6W20 - chains M and T of the 21 polymer chains in the assembly; structure by electron microscopy, 3.00 A resolution.

Chain M (and T):
Molecule: ATP-dependent Clp protease proteolytic subunit
From: Escherichia coli
Notes: EC 3.4.21.92; chain T of this document is another copy of the same molecule, construct and numbering; everything in this record applies to it too
Reference sequence: S1IIE7 (S1IIE7_ECOLX); residues 1-207 here = UniProt positions 1-207
Sequence (207 residues; numbered 1 to 207; the number before each row is that of its first residue):
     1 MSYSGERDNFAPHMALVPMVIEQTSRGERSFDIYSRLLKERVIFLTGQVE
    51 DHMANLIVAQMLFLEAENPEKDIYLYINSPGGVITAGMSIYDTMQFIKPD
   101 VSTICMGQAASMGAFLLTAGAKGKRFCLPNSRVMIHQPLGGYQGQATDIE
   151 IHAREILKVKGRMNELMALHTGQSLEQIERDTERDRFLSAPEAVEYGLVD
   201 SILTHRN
Unresolved in the structure: 1-14, 207

How chain M and chain T interact:
Residue-residue contacts (48; chain M residue first):
  Q137(M) - Q145(T)  hydrogen bond
  Q137(M) - A146(T)
  Q137(M) - T147(T)  hydrogen bond
  P138(M) - Q145(T)
  P138(M) - A146(T)  hydrogen bond (backbone-backbone)
  L139(M) - G144(T)
  L139(M) - Q145(T)
  G140(M) - Q143(T)
  G140(M) - G144(T)  hydrogen bond (backbone-backbone)
  G140(M) - I149(T)
  G141(M) - Y142(T)
  G141(M) - Q143(T)
  G141(M) - I149(T)
  Y142(M) - G141(T)
  Y142(M) - Y142(T)  hydrogen bond (backbone-backbone)
  Y142(M) - Q143(T)
  Q143(M) - G140(T)
  Q143(M) - G141(T)
  Q143(M) - Y142(T)
  Q143(M) - Q143(T)
  G144(M) - L139(T)
  G144(M) - G140(T)  hydrogen bond (backbone-backbone)
  Q145(M) - Q137(T)  hydrogen bond
  Q145(M) - P138(T)
  Q145(M) - L139(T)
  Q145(M) - E183(T)
  Q145(M) - D185(T)
  A146(M) - Q137(T)
  A146(M) - P138(T)  hydrogen bond (backbone-backbone)
  A146(M) - L157(T)
  A146(M) - K160(T)
  T147(M) - Q137(T)  hydrogen bond
  T147(M) - K160(T)  hydrogen bond
  T147(M) - E183(T)  hydrogen bond
  I149(M) - G140(T)
  I149(M) - G141(T)
  I149(M) - A153(T)  hydrophobic
  I149(M) - I156(T)  hydrophobic
  E150(M) - L157(T)
  A153(M) - A153(T)  hydrophobic
  I156(M) - I149(T)  hydrophobic
  L157(M) - A146(T)
  L157(M) - E150(T)
  K160(M) - A146(T)
  K160(M) - T147(T)  hydrogen bond
  E183(M) - Q145(T)
  E183(M) - T147(T)  hydrogen bond
  D185(M) - Q145(T)
Also at the interface, not in a pair above, chain M (20 interface residues in all): R184
Also at the interface, not in a pair above, chain T (20 interface residues in all): R184

Summary:
Chain M and chain T each contribute 20 residues to their interface, with 13 hydrogen bonds. Polar contacts
include Q137(M)-Q145(T), Q137(M)-T147(T) and T147(M)-K160(T).
Both chains are ATP-dependent Clp protease proteolytic subunit (Escherichia coli). Entry 6W20 (ClpAP
Disengaged State bound to RepA-GFP) was determined by electron microscopy (same publication as 6UQE, 6UQO,
6W1Z, 6W21, 6W22, 6W23 and 6W24).
